PDB entry 6JNX | electron microscopy, 4.08 A resolution (low resolution: residue-level contacts below are approximate; hydrogen-bond / salt-bridge calls are withheld) | chains D and T of the 11 polymer chains in the assembly

== Chain D ==
Name: DNA-directed RNA polymerase subunit beta'
Source organism: Escherichia coli K-12
Notes: EC 2.7.7.6
UniProtKB: P0A8T7 (RPOC_ECOLI); numbering as in UniProt (aligned over 1-1407)
Sequence (1407 residues; each row starts with the number of its first residue):
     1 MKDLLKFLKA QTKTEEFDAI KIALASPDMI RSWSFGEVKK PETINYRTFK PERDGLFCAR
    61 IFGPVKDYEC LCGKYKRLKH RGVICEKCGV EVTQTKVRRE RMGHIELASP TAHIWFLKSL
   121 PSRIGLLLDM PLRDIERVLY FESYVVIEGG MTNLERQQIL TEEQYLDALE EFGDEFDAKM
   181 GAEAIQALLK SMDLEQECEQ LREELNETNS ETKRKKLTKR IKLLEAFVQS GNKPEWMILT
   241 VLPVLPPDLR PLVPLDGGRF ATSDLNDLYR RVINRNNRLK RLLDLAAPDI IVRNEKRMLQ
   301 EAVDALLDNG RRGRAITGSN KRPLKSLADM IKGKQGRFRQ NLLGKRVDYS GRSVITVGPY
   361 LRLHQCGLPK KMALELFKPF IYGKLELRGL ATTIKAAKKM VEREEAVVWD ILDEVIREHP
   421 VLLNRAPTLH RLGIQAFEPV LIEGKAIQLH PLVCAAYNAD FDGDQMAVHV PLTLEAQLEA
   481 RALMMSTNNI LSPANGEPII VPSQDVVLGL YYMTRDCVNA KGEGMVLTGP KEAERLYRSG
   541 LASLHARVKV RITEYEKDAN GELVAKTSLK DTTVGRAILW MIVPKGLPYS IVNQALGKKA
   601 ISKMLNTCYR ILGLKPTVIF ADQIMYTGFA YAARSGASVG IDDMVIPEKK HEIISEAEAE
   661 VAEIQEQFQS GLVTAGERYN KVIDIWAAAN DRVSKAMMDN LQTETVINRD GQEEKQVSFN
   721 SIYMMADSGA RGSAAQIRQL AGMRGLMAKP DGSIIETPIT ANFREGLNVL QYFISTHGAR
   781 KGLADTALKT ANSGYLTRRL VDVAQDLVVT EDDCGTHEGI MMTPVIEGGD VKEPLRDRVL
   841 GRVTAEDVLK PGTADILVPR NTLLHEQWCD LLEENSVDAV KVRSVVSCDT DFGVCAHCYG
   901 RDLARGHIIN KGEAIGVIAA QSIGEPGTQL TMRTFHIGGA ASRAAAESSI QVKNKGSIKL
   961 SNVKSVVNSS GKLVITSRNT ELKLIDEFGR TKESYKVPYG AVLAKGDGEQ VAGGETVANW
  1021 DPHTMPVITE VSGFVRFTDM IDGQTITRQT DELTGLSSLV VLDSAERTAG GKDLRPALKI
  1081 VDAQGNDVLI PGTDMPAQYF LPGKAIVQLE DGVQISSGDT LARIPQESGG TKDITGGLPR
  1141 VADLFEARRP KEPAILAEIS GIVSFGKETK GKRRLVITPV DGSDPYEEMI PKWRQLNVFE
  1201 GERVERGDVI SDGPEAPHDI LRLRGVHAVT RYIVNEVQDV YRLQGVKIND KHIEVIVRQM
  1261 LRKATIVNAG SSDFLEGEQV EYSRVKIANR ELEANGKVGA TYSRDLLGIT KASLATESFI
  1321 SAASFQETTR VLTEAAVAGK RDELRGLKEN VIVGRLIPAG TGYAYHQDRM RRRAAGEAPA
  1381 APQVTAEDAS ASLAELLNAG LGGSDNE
Disordered / not traced: 1-15, 934-947, 1127-1135, 1374-1407
Curated features (UniProtKB/Swiss-Prot):
  - binding site (Zn(2+)): Cys70, Cys72, Cys85, Cys88, Cys814, Cys888, Cys895, Cys898
  - binding site (Mg(2+)): Asp460, Asp462, Asp464
  - modified residue: Lys983 (N6-acetyllysine)
  - mutagenesis: Gln504 (Q504P: Resistant to antibiotics salinamide A and B), Asn690 (N690D: Resistant to antibiotics salinamide A and B), Met697 (M697V: Resistant to antibiotics salinamide A and B), Ala735 (A735T: Resistant to antibiotics salinamide A and B), Arg738 (R738C/H/P/S: Resistant to antibiotics salinamide A and B), Ala748 (A748E: Resistant to antibiotics salinamide A and B), Pro758 (P758S/T: Resistant to antibiotics salinamide A and B), Phe763 (F763C: Resistant to antibiotics salinamide A and B), Ser775 (S775A: Resistant to antibiotics salinamide A and B), Ala779 (A779T/V: Resistant to antibiotics salinamide A and B), Arg780 (R780C: Resistant to antibiotics salinamide A and B), Gly782 (G782A/C: Resistant to antibiotics salinamide A and B), 1 further mutagenesis entry in UniProt

== Chain T ==
Molecule: 63-nt DNA strand
Sequence (63 nucleotides; row label = number of the first residue in the row; numbers below 1 keep their minus sign (DT-3 is residue -3)):
    -3 TTGCAACTTA AGACTCACTA ACCCCACCTT ATGCGAATAG TGTTGCTCAT TTGCTCAATG
    57 ATG

== Chain D / chain T interface ==
Contacting residue pairs - 24 pairs, chain D then chain T:
  Leu120(D) - DA9(T)
  Leu120(D) - DC10(T)
  Asn209(D) - DA2(T)
  Ser210(D) - DA1(T)
  Ser210(D) - DA2(T)
  Arg259(D) - DC23(T)
  Arg259(D) - DC24(T)
  Phe260(D) - DC24(T)
  Arg311(D) - DT11(T)
  Ser319(D) - DC24(T)
  Lys334(D) - DC14(T)
  Lys334(D) - DT15(T)
  Arg346(D) - DA17(T)
  Arg352(D) - DA17(T)
  Ala426(D) - DA16(T)
  Thr790(D) - DC14(T)
  Ala791(D) - DC14(T)
  Tyr795(D) - DA13(T)
  Lys1172(D) - DT4(T)
  Met1189(D) - DC3(T)
  Met1189(D) - DT4(T)
  Gln1326(D) - DC12(T)
  Gln1326(D) - DA13(T)
  Glu1327(D) - DC12(T)
Interface residues without a listed pair, chain D (24 interface residues in all): Lys118, Ala261, Thr262, Asn320, Arg339, Gly794
Interface residues without a listed pair, chain T (16 interface residues in all): DT5

== In short ==
24 residues of chain D and 16 residues of chain T are in contact. From UniProt: 8 Zn2+-binding residues, 3
Mg2+-binding residues and 13 mutagenesis sites on chain D.
Chain D is DNA-directed RNA polymerase subunit beta' (Escherichia coli K-12) and chain T is a 63-nt DNA
strand; the structure, Cryo-EM structure of a Q-engaged arrested complex, was determined by electron
microscopy, deposited together with 6JNY.
